PDB entry 7XSE | electron microscopy, 3.60 A resolution | chains B and T of the 33 polymer chains in the assembly

== Chain B ==
Name: DNA-directed RNA polymerase subunit beta
Organism: Komagataella phaffii
Notes: EC 2.7.7.6
UniProt: C4QZQ7 (C4QZQ7_KOMPG); residue numbers follow UniProt; this construct covers 1-1227
Amino-acid sequence (1227 residues; numbered 1 to 1227; the number before each row is that of its first residue):
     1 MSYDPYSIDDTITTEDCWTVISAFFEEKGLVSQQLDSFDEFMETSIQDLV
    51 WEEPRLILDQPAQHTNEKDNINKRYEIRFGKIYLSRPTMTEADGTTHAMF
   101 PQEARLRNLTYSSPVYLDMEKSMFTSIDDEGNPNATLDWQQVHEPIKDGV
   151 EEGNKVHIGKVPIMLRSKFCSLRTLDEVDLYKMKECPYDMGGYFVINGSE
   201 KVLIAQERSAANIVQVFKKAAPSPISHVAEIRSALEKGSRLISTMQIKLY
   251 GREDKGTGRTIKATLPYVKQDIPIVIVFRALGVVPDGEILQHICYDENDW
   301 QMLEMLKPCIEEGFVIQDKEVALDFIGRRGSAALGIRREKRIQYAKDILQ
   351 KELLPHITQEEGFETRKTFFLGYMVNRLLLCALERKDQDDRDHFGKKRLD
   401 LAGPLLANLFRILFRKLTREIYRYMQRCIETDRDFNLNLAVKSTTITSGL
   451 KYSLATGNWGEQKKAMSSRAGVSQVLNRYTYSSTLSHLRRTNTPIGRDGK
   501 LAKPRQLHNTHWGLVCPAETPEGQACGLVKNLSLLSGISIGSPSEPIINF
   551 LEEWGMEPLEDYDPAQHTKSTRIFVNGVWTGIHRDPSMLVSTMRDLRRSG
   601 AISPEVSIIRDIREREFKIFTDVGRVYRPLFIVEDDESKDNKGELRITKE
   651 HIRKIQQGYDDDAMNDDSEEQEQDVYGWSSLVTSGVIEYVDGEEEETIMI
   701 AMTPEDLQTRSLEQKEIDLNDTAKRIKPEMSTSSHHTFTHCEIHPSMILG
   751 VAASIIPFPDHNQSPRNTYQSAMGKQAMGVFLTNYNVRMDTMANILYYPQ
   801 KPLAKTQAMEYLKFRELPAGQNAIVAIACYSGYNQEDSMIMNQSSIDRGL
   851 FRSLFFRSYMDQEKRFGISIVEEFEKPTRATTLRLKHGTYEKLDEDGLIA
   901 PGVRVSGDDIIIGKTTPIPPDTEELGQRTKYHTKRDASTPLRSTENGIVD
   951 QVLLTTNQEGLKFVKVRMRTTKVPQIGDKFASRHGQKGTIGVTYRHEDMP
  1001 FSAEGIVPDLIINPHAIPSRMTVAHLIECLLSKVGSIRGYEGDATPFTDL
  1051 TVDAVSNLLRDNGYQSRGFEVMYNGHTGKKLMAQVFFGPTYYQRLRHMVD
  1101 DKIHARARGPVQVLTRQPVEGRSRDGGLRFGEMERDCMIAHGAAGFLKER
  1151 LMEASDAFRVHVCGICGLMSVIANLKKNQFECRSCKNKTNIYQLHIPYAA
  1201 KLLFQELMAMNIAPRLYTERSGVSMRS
Disordered / not traced: 1-8, 65-68, 129-152, 663-674, 710-719, 1223-1227
Bound ions: Zn2+: Cys1163, Cys1166, Cys1182, Cys1185

== Chain T ==
Molecule: 198-nt DNA strand
Sequence (198 nucleotides; each row starts with the number of its first residue; numbers below 1 keep their minus sign (DA-72 is residue -72)):
   -72 ATCAGAATCCCGGTGCCGAGGCCGCTCAATTGGTCGTAGACAGCTCTAGC
   -22 ACCGCTTAAACGCACGTACGCGCTGTCCCCCGCGTTTTAACCGCCAAGGG
    28 GATTACACCCAAGACACCAGGCACGAGACAGAAAAAAACAACGAAAACGG
    78 CCACCACCCAAACACACCAAACACAAGAGCTAATTGACTGACGTAAGC
Disordered / not traced: 62-125

== Chain B / chain T interface ==
Contacting residue pairs (22):
  Ser199(B) with DG40(T), phosphate contact
  Lys201(B) with DA39(T), phosphate contact
  Ala455(B) with DG40(T), sugar contact
  Thr456(B) with DG40(T), phosphate contact
  Gln462(B) with DA41(T), phosphate contact; DC42(T), hydrogen bond to the phosphate
  Arg497(B) with DA32(T), salt bridge to the phosphate
  Thr791(B) with DA38(T), phosphate contact; DA39(T), hydrogen bond to the phosphate
  Met792(B) with DC37(T), phosphate contact; DA38(T), phosphate contact
  Arg857(B) with DA38(T), salt bridge to the phosphate
  Arg942(B) with DA38(T), salt bridge to the phosphate
  Gly1121(B) with DC36(T), phosphate contact
  Arg1122(B) with DC36(T), hydrogen bond to the phosphate; DC37(T), salt bridge to the phosphate
  Ser1123(B) with DC37(T), phosphate contact
  Leu1128(B) with DC35(T), phosphate contact
  Arg1129(B) with DA34(T), salt bridge to the phosphate; DC35(T), hydrogen bond to the phosphate
  Gly1131(B) with DA34(T), phosphate contact
  Met1133(B) with DC33(T), sugar contact
Interface residues without a listed pair, chain B (22 interface residues in all): Ile196, Asn197, Tyr452, Val475, Gly1127

== Summary ==
22 residues of chain B and 11 residues of chain T are in contact, with 4 hydrogen bonds and 5 salt bridges.
Among the polar pairs are Gln462(B)-DC42(T), Thr791(B)-DA39(T) and Arg1122(B)-DC36(T). Cys1163(B), Cys1166(B),
Cys1182(B) and Cys1185(B) coordinate Zn2+.
Here chain B is DNA-directed RNA polymerase subunit beta (Komagataella phaffii) and chain T is a 198-nt DNA
strand. Entry 7XSE (RNA polymerase II elongation complex transcribing a nucleosome (EC42)) was determined by
electron microscopy, deposited together with 7XN7, 7XSX, 7XSZ, 7XT7, 7XTD and 7XTI.
